Entry 3CI1 (X-ray diffraction, 1.90 A resolution); this record covers chain A.

== Chain A ==
Molecule: Cobalamin adenosyltransferase PduO-like protein
Source organism: Lactobacillus reuteri
Notes: EC 2.5.1.17
UniProt: Q50EJ2 (Q50EJ2_LACRE); numbering as in UniProt (aligned over 2-188)
Amino-acid sequence (194 residues; numbered -5 to 188; the number before each row is that of its first residue; numbers below 1 keep their minus sign (Gly-5 is residue -5)):
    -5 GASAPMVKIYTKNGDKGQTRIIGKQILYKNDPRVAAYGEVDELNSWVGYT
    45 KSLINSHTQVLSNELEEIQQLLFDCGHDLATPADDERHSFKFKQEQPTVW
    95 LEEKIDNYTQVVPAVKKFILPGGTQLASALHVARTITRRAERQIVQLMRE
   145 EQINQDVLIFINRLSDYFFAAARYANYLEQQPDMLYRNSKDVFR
Not modelled in the structure: -5 to 0
Differences from the reference sequence: expression tag (-5 to 1)
Metal / ion sites: K+: Ile3 (together with ATP)
Ligand contacts:
  - ATP (adenosine-5'-triphosphate): Ile3, Tyr4, Thr5, Lys6, Asn7, Gly8, Asp9, Gln12, Thr13, Arg14, Ile15, Lys23, Val28, Tyr31, Gly32, Arg132, Glu135, Arg136, Asn156, Asp160
  - cobalamin (B12): Lys2, Ile3, Thr5, Arg14, Ile15, Ile16, Tyr31, Asp35, Phe67, Gly70, His71, Ala74, His82, Phe112, Ile113, Arg128, Arg132, Ser159, Asp160, Phe163, Lys184, Val186, Phe187, Arg188

== In short ==
Bound to chain A: cobalamin and ATP.
Chain A is Cobalamin adenosyltransferase PduO-like protein (Lactobacillus reuteri); the structure, Structure
of the PduO-type ATP:co(I)rrinoid adenosyltransferase from Lactobacillus reuteri complexed with
four-coordinate cob(II)alamin and ATP, was determined by X-ray diffraction, deposited together with 3CI3 and
3CI4.
